3SI8 - chains A and P of the 3 polymer chains in the assembly; structure by X-ray diffraction, 2.15 A resolution.

# Chain A
Name: DNA polymerase eta
Source organism: Homo sapiens
Notes: EC 2.7.7.7
UniProt: Q9Y253 (POLH_HUMAN); residues 1-432 here = UniProt positions 1-432
Amino-acid sequence (435 residues; numbered -2 to 432; the number before each row is that of its first residue; numbers below 1 keep their minus sign (Gly-2 is residue -2)):
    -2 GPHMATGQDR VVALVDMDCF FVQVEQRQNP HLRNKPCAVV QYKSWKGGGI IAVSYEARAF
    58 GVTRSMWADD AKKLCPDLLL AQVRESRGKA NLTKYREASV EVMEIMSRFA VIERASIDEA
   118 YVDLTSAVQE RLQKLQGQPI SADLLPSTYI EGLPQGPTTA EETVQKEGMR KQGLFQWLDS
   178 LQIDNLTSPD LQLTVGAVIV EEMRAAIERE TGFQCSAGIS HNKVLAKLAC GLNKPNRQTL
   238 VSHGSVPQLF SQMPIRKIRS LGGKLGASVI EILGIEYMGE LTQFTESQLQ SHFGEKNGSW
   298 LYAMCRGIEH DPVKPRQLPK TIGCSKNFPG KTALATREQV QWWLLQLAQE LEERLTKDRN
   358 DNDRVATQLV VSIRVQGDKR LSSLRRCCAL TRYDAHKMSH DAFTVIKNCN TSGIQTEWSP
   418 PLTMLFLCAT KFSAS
Disordered / not traced: -2, 154-160, 408-410, 431-432
Construct notes: expression tag (-2 to 0)
Bound ions: Mg2+ site 1: Asp13, Met14, Asp115 (together with DZ4); Mg2+ site 2: Asp13, Asp115, Glu116 (together with DZ4) (shared with DA9(P) of chain P); Co2+: His393, His397
Small-molecule neighbours:
  - 2'-deoxyadenosine (3D1; (2R,3S,5R)-5-(6-amino-9H-purin-9-yl)-tetrahydro-2-(hydroxymethyl)furan-3-ol): Ser257, Leu262, Lys293, Asn294, Trp297
  - DZ4 (2'-deoxy-5'-O-[(R)-hydroxy{[(R)-hydroxy(phosphonooxy)phosphoryl]amino}phosphoryl]adenosine): Asp13, Met14, Asp15, Cys16, Phe17, Phe18, Ile48, Ala49, Tyr52, Arg55, Arg61, Ile114, Asp115, Glu116, Lys231
Curated features (UniProtKB/Swiss-Prot):
  - binding site (Mg(2+)): Asp13, Met14, Asp115, Glu116
  - binding site (Mn(2+)): Asp13, Met14, Asp115, Glu116
  - binding site (a 2'-deoxyribonucleoside 5'-triphosphate): Arg61
From the paper describing this entry:
  - binding site for the 12-nt DNA strand: Gln38
  - binding site for DZ4: Arg61
  - mutagenesis - Q38A: decreased catalytic activity on CPD
  - mutagenesis - R61A: decreased catalytic activity
  - disease-associated variants - A117P, T122P: decreased catalytic activity (proposed by the authors, not directly observed)
  - disease-associated variants - F290S, G295R: decreased stability (proposed by the authors, not directly observed)

# Chain P
Molecule: 9-nt DNA strand
Sequence (9 nucleotides; numbered 1 to 9; the number before each row is that of its first residue):
     1 TGCGTCATA
Bound ions: Mg2+: DA9 (together with DZ4) (shared with Asp13(A), Asp115(A), Glu116(A) of chain A)

# Chain A / chain P interface
Residue-residue contacts (25):
  Ser113(A) - DA9(P)  phosphate contact
  Asp115(A) - DA9(P)  phosphate contact
  Glu116(A) - DA9(P)  phosphate contact
  Lys224(A) - DA9(P)  salt bridge to the phosphate
  Ile255(A) - DT8(P)  phosphate contact
  Arg256(A) - DT8(P)  phosphate contact
  Ser257(A) - DA7(P)  phosphate contact
  Ser257(A) - DT8(P)  hydrogen bond to the phosphate
  Leu258(A) - DT8(P)  phosphate contact
  Gly259(A) - DT8(P)  hydrogen bond to the phosphate
  Gly260(A) - DA7(P)  phosphate contact
  Gly260(A) - DT8(P)  hydrogen bond to the phosphate
  Lys261(A) - DC6(P)  salt bridge to the phosphate
  Lys261(A) - DA7(P)  hydrogen bond to the phosphate
  Leu262(A) - DA7(P)  hydrogen bond to the phosphate
  Gln365(A) - DG2(P)  hydrogen bond to the phosphate
  Arg377(A) - DT5(P)  salt bridge to the phosphate
  Ser379(A) - DT5(P)  base contact
  Leu381(A) - DG4(P)  phosphate contact
  Arg382(A) - DC3(P)  base contact
  Arg382(A) - DG4(P)  hydrogen bond to the phosphate
  Arg383(A) - DC3(P)  phosphate contact
  Arg383(A) - DG4(P)  salt bridge to the phosphate
  Cys384(A) - DG2(P)  sugar contact
  Cys384(A) - DC3(P)  hydrogen bond to the phosphate
Interface residues without a listed pair, chain A (21 interface residues in all): Asp13, Lys428

# In short
Chain A and chain P form an interface of 21 and 8 residues respectively, with 8 hydrogen bonds and 4 salt
bridges. Polar contacts include Ser257(A)-DT8(P), Gly259(A)-DT8(P) and Gly260(A)-DT8(P). The paper reports a
binding site for the 12-nt DNA strand at Gln38(A); R61A, A117P and T122P of chain A reduce catalytic activity;
6 substitutions were tested in all.
Chain A is DNA polymerase eta (Homo sapiens) and chain P is a 9-nt DNA strand; the structure, Human DNA
polymerase eta - DNA ternary complex with the 5'T of a CPD in the ..., was determined by X-ray diffraction,
deposited together with 3MR2, 3MR3, 3MR5 and 3MR6.
